Entry 1UM0 (X-ray diffraction, 1.95 A resolution); this record covers chains A and B of the 4 polymer chains in the assembly.

== Chain A (and B) ==
Name: Chorismate synthase
From: Helicobacter pylori
Notes: EC 4.2.3.5; chain B of this document is another copy of the same molecule, construct and numbering; everything in this record applies to it too
UniProt: P56122 (AROC_HELPY); numbering as in UniProt (aligned over 1-365)
Sequence (365 residues; each row starts with the number of its first residue):
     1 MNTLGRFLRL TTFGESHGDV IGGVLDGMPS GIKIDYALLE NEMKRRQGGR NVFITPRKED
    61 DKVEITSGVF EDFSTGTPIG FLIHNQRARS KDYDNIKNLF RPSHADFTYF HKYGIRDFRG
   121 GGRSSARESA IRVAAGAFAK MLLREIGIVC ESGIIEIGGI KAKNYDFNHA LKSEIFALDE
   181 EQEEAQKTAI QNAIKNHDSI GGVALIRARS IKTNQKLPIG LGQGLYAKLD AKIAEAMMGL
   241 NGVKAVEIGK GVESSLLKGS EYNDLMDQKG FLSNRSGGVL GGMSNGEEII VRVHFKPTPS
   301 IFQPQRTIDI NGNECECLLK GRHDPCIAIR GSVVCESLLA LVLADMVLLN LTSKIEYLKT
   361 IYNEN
Ligand contacts:
  - FMN (flavin mononucleotide), molecule 1: Ser103, His104, Ala105, Arg123, Ser125, Ser129, Leu240, Asn241, Gly242, Val243, Lys244, Phe295, Lys296, Thr298, Pro299, Ser300, His323, Asp324, Ile327, Arg330
  - FMN, molecule 2: Val279, Leu280, Gly281, Gly282
Curated features (UniProtKB/Swiss-Prot):
  - binding site (NADP(+)): Arg46
  - binding site (FMN): Arg123 to Ser125, Asn241, Gly242, Gly281, Lys296 to Ser300, Arg322
Reported in the primary citation:
  - self-association interface (contacts with another copy of this molecule); pairs are residue here / residue on that copy: Asp26-Met1, Met1, Asn2, Thr3, Phe7, Arg9, Phe13, Lys112, Glu128, Arg132, Glu145, Asp198, Gln223, Leu225, Tyr226, Lys232, Glu235, Ser255, Ser260, Gln268, His294, Gln305, Glu314, Asn350, Asn350, Thr352, Lys359, Tyr362
  - binding site for flavin mononucleotide: His104, Arg123, Ser125, Asn241, Lys244, Lys296, Thr298, Pro299, Ser300, Asp324, Ile327, Arg330
  - catalytic residues: Arg46, Arg132, Arg330 (proposed by the authors, not directly observed)

== Chain A / chain B interface ==
Residue-residue contacts (65):
  Arg6(A) - Arg6(B)  hydrogen bond (backbone-side chain)
  Arg6(A) - Arg9(B)
  Phe7(A) - Phe7(B)  hydrophobic
  Phe7(A) - Gln223(B)
  Phe7(A) - Thr352(B)
  Arg9(A) - Arg6(B)
  Pro29(A) - Thr352(B)
  Pro29(A) - Ser353(B)
  Pro29(A) - Lys354(B)
  Pro29(A) - Ile355(B)
  Pro29(A) - Leu358(B)  hydrophobic
  Ser30(A) - Ser353(B)  hydrogen bond (backbone-backbone)
  Ser30(A) - Lys354(B)
  Ser30(A) - Ile355(B)  hydrogen bond (backbone-backbone)
  Gly31(A) - Ile355(B)
  Ile32(A) - Ile355(B)  hydrophobic
  Glu145(A) - Ile355(B)
  Glu145(A) - Lys359(B)  salt bridge
  Glu145(A) - Asn363(B)  hydrogen bond (backbone-side chain)
  Ile146(A) - Tyr362(B)  hydrophobic
  Ile146(A) - Asn363(B)
  Pro218(A) - Tyr362(B)  hydrophobic
  Leu221(A) - Tyr362(B)
  Val347(A) - Tyr362(B)  hydrogen bond (backbone-side chain)
  Leu348(A) - Thr352(B)
  Leu348(A) - Leu358(B)  hydrophobic
  Leu349(A) - Phe7(B)  hydrophobic
  Asn350(A) - Tyr362(B)  hydrogen bond
  Leu351(A) - Leu351(B)
  Leu351(A) - Thr352(B)
  Leu351(A) - Leu358(B)  hydrophobic
  Leu351(A) - Ile361(B)  hydrophobic
  Leu351(A) - Tyr362(B)  hydrophobic
  Thr352(A) - Phe7(B)
  Thr352(A) - Pro29(B)
  Thr352(A) - Leu348(B)
  Thr352(A) - Leu351(B)
  Ser353(A) - Pro29(B)
  Ser353(A) - Ser30(B)  hydrogen bond (backbone-backbone)
  Lys354(A) - Pro29(B)
  Lys354(A) - Ser30(B)
  Ile355(A) - Pro29(B)
  Ile355(A) - Ser30(B)  hydrogen bond (backbone-backbone)
  Ile355(A) - Gly31(B)
  Ile355(A) - Ile32(B)  hydrophobic
  Ile355(A) - Glu145(B)
  Tyr357(A) - Ile361(B)  hydrophobic
  Leu358(A) - Pro29(B)  hydrophobic
  Leu358(A) - Leu142(B)  hydrophobic
  Leu358(A) - Leu348(B)  hydrophobic
  Leu358(A) - Leu351(B)  hydrophobic
  Lys359(A) - Glu145(B)  salt bridge
  Thr360(A) - Thr360(B)
  Ile361(A) - Leu351(B)  hydrophobic
  Ile361(A) - Tyr357(B)  hydrophobic
  Ile361(A) - Ile361(B)  hydrophobic
  Tyr362(A) - Ile146(B)  hydrophobic
  Tyr362(A) - Pro218(B)  hydrophobic
  Tyr362(A) - Leu221(B)
  Tyr362(A) - Val347(B)  hydrogen bond (side chain-backbone)
  Tyr362(A) - Asn350(B)  hydrogen bond
  Tyr362(A) - Leu351(B)  hydrophobic
  Asn363(A) - Glu145(B)  hydrogen bond (side chain-backbone)
  Asn363(A) - Ile146(B)
  Asn365(A) - Glu356(B)  hydrogen bond
Also at the interface, not in a pair above, chain A (30 interface residues in all): Leu142, Met346
Also at the interface, not in a pair above, chain B (31 interface residues in all): Met346, Leu349

== Overview ==
Chain A and chain B form an interface of 30 and 31 residues respectively, with 12 hydrogen bonds and 2 salt
bridges. Polar pairs include Glu145(A)-Lys359(B), Arg6(A)-Arg6(B) and Glu145(A)-Asn363(B). Chain A binds
flavin mononucleotide. From the paper: catalytic residues Arg46(A), Arg132(A) and Arg330(A); a binding site
for flavin mononucleotide at His104(A), Arg123(A) and Ser125(A) among others.
Chain A and chain B are both Chorismate synthase (Helicobacter pylori); the structure, Crystal structure of
chorismate synthase complexed with FMN, was determined by X-ray diffraction together with 1UMF from the same
study.
